Entry 3A20 (X-ray diffraction, 1.60 A resolution); this record covers chains A and B.

# Chain A (and B)
Molecule: FMN-binding protein
From: Desulfovibrio vulgaris str. 'Miyazaki F'
Notes: chain B of this document is another copy of the same molecule, construct and numbering; everything in this record applies to it too
Reference sequence: Q46604 (FMNB_DESVM); residue numbers follow UniProt; this construct covers 1-122
Amino-acid sequence (122 residues; numbered 1 to 122; the number before each row is that of its first residue):
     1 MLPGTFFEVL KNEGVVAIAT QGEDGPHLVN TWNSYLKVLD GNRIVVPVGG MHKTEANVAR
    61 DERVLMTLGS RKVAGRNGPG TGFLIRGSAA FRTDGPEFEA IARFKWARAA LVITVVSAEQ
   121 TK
Construct notes: engineered mutation K122 (Leu in Q46604)
Ligand contacts:
  - FMN (flavin mononucleotide), molecule 1: V15, H27, V29, N30, T31, W32, Y35, P47, V48, G49, G50, M51, H52, K53, T54, W106
  - FMN, molecule 2: T81, G82, F83, T121, K122

# How chain A and chain B interact
Pairs across the interface (48):
  E13(A) - R71(B)  salt bridge
  V15(A) - G69(B)
  A17(A) - A17(B)  hydrophobic
  A17(A) - L28(B)
  A17(A) - T67(B)
  T20(A) - P26(B)
  Q21(A) - Q21(B)  hydrogen bond
  Q21(A) - G25(B)
  Q21(A) - P26(B)
  D24(A) - R63(B)  salt bridge
  G25(A) - Q21(B)
  P26(A) - T20(B)
  P26(A) - Q21(B)
  P26(A) - P26(B)  hydrophobic
  P26(A) - L65(B)
  H27(A) - L65(B)
  H27(A) - R86(B)
  L28(A) - A17(B)
  L28(A) - L28(B)  hydrophobic
  L28(A) - L65(B)
  L28(A) - T67(B)
  L28(A) - L84(B)
  N30(A) - T67(B)  hydrogen bond
  W32(A) - S70(B)
  W32(A) - R71(B)
  W32(A) - G80(B)
  W32(A) - T81(B)
  W32(A) - K122(B)
  S34(A) - R71(B)
  Y35(A) - R71(B)
  R63(A) - D24(B)  salt bridge
  L65(A) - P26(B)
  L65(A) - H27(B)
  L65(A) - L28(B)
  T67(A) - A17(B)
  T67(A) - L28(B)
  T67(A) - N30(B)  hydrogen bond
  G69(A) - V15(B)
  S70(A) - W32(B)
  R71(A) - E13(B)  salt bridge
  R71(A) - W32(B)
  R71(A) - S34(B)
  R71(A) - Y35(B)
  G80(A) - W32(B)
  T81(A) - W32(B)
  L84(A) - L28(B)
  R86(A) - H27(B)
  K122(A) - W32(B)
Other interface residues (no listed pair), chain A (28 interface residues in all): A19, M66, L68
Other interface residues (no listed pair), chain B (27 interface residues in all): A19, M66

# Summary
28 residues of chain A face 27 of chain B across their interface, with 3 hydrogen bonds and 4 salt bridges.
Polar contacts include E13(A)-R71(B), D24(A)-R63(B) and Q21(A)-Q21(B). Bound to chain A: flavin
mononucleotide.
Both chains are FMN-binding protein (Desulfovibrio vulgaris str. 'Miyazaki F'). Entry 3A20 (L122K mutant of
FMN-binding protein from Desulfovibrio vulgaris (Miyazaki F)) was determined by X-ray diffraction (same
publication as 1WLK).
